Entry 7AGM (X-ray diffraction, 1.35 A resolution); this record covers chain A.

Chain A:
Name: N-acetylmuramoyl-L-alanine amidase
Source organism: Mycolicibacterium smegmatis (strain ATCC 700084 / mc(2)155)
Notes: EC 3.5.1.28
UniProtKB: A0R5R2 (A0R5R2_MYCS2); residue numbers follow UniProt; this construct covers 36-264
Sequence (230 residues; row label = number of the first residue in the row):
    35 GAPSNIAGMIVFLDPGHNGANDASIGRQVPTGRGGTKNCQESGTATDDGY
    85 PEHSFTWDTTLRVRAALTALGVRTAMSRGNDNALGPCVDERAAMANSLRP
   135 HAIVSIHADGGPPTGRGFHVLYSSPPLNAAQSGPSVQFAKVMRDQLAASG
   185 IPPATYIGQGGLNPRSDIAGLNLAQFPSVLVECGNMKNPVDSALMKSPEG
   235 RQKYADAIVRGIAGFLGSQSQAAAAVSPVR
Unresolved in the structure: 35-36, 255-264
Differences from the reference sequence: expression tag (35)
Cystine bridges: C73-C121
Ion coordination: Zn2+: H51, E86, H141
From the paper describing this entry:
  - Zn2+ coordination: H51, E86, H141

Summary:
H51, E86 and H141 form the Zn2+ site. The paper reports Zn2+ coordination by H51, E86 and H141.
Chain A is N-acetylmuramoyl-L-alanine amidase (Mycolicibacterium smegmatis (strain ATCC 700084 / mc(2)155));
the structure, Crystal structure of the N-acetylmuramyl-L-alanine amidase, Ami1, from Mycobacterium smegmatis,
was determined by X-ray diffraction together with 7AGL and 7AGO from the same study.
